9G9G - chains T and H of the 12 polymer chains in the assembly; structure by electron microscopy, 3.38 A resolution.

[Chain T]
Molecule: CTR
Sequence (47 nucleotides; row label = number of the first residue in the row):
     1 CCCCCAGCGCUUCAGCGUUCUUCGGAAUGUCGCGCAUUGGCAUGGAA
Disordered / not traced: 1-7, 43-47

[Chain H]
Name: CRISPR system Cms protein Csm5
Source organism: Enterococcus italicus DSM 15952
Reference sequence: E6LHV3 (CSM5_ENTI1); numbering as in UniProt (aligned over 1-349)
Amino-acid sequence (379 residues; each row starts with the number of its first residue):
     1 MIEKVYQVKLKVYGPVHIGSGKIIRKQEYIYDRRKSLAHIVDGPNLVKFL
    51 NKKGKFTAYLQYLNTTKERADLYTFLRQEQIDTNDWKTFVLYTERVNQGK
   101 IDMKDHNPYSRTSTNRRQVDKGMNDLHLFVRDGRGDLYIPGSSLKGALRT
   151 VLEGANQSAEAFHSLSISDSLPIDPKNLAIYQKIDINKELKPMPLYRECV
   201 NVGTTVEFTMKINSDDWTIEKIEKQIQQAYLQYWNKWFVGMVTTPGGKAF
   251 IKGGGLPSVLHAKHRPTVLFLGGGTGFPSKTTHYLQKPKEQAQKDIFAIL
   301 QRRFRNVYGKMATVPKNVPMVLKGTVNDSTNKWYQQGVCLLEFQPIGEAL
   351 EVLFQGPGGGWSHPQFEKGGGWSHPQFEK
Disordered / not traced: 1-2, 100-120, 155-160, 164-168, 183-185, 261-265, 323-326, 346-379
Construct notes: expression tag (350-379)

[How chain T and chain H interact]
Residue-residue contacts (16; chain T residue first):
  C8(T) / Lys-26(H)  salt bridge to the phosphate
  C8(T) / Glu-68(H)  hydrogen bond to the sugar
  C8(T) / Arg-69(H)  salt bridge to the phosphate
  C8(T) / Gly-122(H)  phosphate contact
  C8(T) / Met-123(H)  phosphate contact
  C8(T) / Asn-124(H)  hydrogen bond to the phosphate
  C8(T) / Pro-194(H)  base contact
  G9(T) / Lys-26(H)  phosphate contact
  G9(T) / Met-123(H)  phosphate contact
  G9(T) / Asn-124(H)  hydrogen bond to the phosphate
  G9(T) / Asp-125(H)  sugar contact
  G9(T) / Pro-194(H)  base contact
  G9(T) / Leu-195(H)  base contact
  C10(T) / Arg-25(H)  salt bridge to the phosphate
  C10(T) / Asp-125(H)  phosphate contact
  U11(T) / Phe-304(H)  base contact
Also at the interface, not in a pair above, chain H (12 interface residues in all): Pro-192

[Summary]
4 residues of chain T face 12 of chain H across their interface; the contacts include 3 hydrogen bonds and 3
salt bridges. Polar contacts include C8(T)/Glu-68(H), C8(T)/Asn-124(H) and G9(T)/Asn-124(H).
Chain T is CTR and chain H is CRISPR system Cms protein Csm5 (Enterococcus italicus DSM 15952); the structure,
CryoEM structure of Enterococcus italicus Csm-crRNA-CTR1 complex (4.3) bound to AMPNPP, was determined by
electron microscopy, deposited together with 9G9A, 9G9B, 9G9C, 9G9D, 9G9E, 9G9F and 4 further entries.
